8ZJC - chains C and H of the 20 polymer chains in the assembly; structure by electron microscopy, 2.50 A resolution.

Chain C:
Name: Cytochrome b
Source organism: Saccharomyces cerevisiae
UniProt: A0A0G3F5W7 (A0A0G3F5W7_YEASX); residue numbers follow UniProt; this construct covers 1-385
Chain sequence (385 residues; numbered 1 to 385; the number before each row is that of its first residue):
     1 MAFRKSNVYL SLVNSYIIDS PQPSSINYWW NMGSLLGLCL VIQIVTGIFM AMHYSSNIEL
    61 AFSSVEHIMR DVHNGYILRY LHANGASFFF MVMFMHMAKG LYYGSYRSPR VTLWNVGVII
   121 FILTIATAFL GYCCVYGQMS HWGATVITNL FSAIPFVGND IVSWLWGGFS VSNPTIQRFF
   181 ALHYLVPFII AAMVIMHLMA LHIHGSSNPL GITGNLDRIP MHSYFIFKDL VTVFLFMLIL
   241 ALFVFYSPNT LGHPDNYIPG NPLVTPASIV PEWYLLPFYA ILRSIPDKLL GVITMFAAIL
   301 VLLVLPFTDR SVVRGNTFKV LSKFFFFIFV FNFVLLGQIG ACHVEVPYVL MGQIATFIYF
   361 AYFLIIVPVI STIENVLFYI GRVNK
Ion coordination: heme Fe site 1 near His-82 (its only coordinating residue here); heme Fe site 2: His-96, His-197
Residues lining bound ligands:
  - 3-sn-phosphatidylethanolamine (8PE; (2R)-3-{[(S)-(2-aminoethoxy)(hydroxy)phosphoryl]oxy}-2-(tetradecanoyloxy)propyl octadecanoate): Trp-29, Phe-94, Met-95, Met-97, Ala-98, Lys-99, Tyr-102, Tyr-103, Leu-302, Thr-317, Phe-326, Phe-327, Val-330, Phe-333, Val-334, Tyr-359
  - 3-sn-phosphatidylethanolamine (9PE; (1R)-2-{[(S)-(2-aminoethoxy)(hydroxy)phosphoryl]oxy}-1-[(heptanoyloxy)methyl]ethyl octadecanoate), molecule 1: Phe-3, Asn-7, Tyr-9, Leu-10, Val-13
  - 3-sn-phosphatidylethanolamine (9PE), molecule 2: Thr-112, Asn-115, Val-116, Ile-119, Met-193, Ile-195, Met-196, Met-199
  - cardiolipin (CN3; (2R,5S,11R,14R)-5,8,11-trihydroxy-2-(nonanoyloxy)-5,11-dioxido-16-oxo-14-[(propanoyloxy)methyl]-4,6,10,12,15-pentaoxa-5,11-diphosphanonadec-1-yl undecanoate): Asn-27, Tyr-28, Trp-29, Met-32, Leu-35, Met-91, Met-95, Val-231, Thr-232, Leu-235, Phe-236, Ile-239
  - cardiolipin (CN5; (5S,11R)-5,8,11-trihydroxy-5,11-dioxido-17-oxo-4,6,10,12,16-pentaoxa-5,11-diphosphaoctadec-1-yl pentadecanoate): Leu-12, Tyr-16, Ile-195, Leu-198, Met-199
  - heme (HEM), molecule 1: Trp-30, Asn-31, Met-32, Gly-33, Ser-34, Leu-36, Gly-37, Phe-89, Met-93, His-96, Met-97, Lys-99, Ser-105, Leu-113, Trp-114, Gly-117, Val-118, Ile-120, Phe-121, Val-194, His-197, Leu-198, Leu-201, Ser-206, Ser-207
  - heme (HEM), molecule 2: Leu-40, Gln-43, Ile-44, Gly-47, Ile-48, Met-50, Ala-51, Tyr-54, Val-65, Arg-79, His-82, Ala-83, Ala-86, Phe-89, Thr-127, Ala-128, Gly-131, Tyr-132, Val-135, Phe-180, His-183, Tyr-184, Pro-187, Tyr-274
  - UQ6 (5-(3,7,11,15,19,23-hexamethyl-tetracosa-2,6,10,14,18,22-hexaenyl)-2,3-dimethoxy-6-methyl-benzene-1,4-diol), molecule 1: Tyr-16, Ile-17, Ser-20, Gln-22, Gly-33, Ser-34, Gly-37, Leu-40, Val-41, Ile-44, Val-45, Ile-48, Phe-49, Ala-191, Val-194, Leu-198, Leu-201, Ser-206, Met-221, Asp-229
  - UQ6, molecule 2: Ala-181, Leu-182, Leu-185

Chain H:
Name: Cytochrome b-c1 complex subunit 8
Source organism: Saccharomyces cerevisiae
UniProt: A0A6A5PU80 (A0A6A5PU80_YEASX); residues 2-94 here = UniProt positions 2-94
Chain sequence (93 residues; row label = number of the first residue in the row):
     2 GPPSGKTYMG WWGHMGGPKQ KGITSYAVSP YAQKPLQGIF HNAVFNSFRR FKSQFLYVLI
    62 PAGIYWYWWK NGNEYNEFLY SKAGREELER VNV

Interface between chain C and chain H:
Pairs across the interface (41):
  Ser-15(C) with Trp-12(H)
  Asp-19(C) with Trp-12(H); Trp-13(H), hydrogen bond (backbone-side chain)
  Pro-21(C) with Trp-12(H); Trp-13(H), hydrophobic; Met-16(H), hydrophobic
  Ile-203(C) with Thr-8(H)
  His-204(C) with Tyr-9(H); Met-10(H)
  Asn-215(C) with Tyr-9(H), hydrogen bond (side chain-backbone); Met-10(H); Met-16(H)
  Leu-216(C) with Pro-19(H); Gln-21(H)
  Arg-218(C) with Met-10(H), hydrogen bond; Trp-13(H)
  Lys-323(C) with Tyr-58(H)
  Phe-324(C) with Ile-61(H), hydrophobic; Pro-62(H)
  Phe-327(C) with Gln-55(H); Tyr-58(H); Val-59(H), hydrophobic
  Ile-328(C) with Tyr-66(H)
  Phe-331(C) with Val-59(H); Ala-63(H), hydrophobic; Tyr-66(H)
  Asn-332(C) with Tyr-66(H), hydrogen bond
  Leu-335(C) with Tyr-66(H), hydrophobic; Trp-69(H), hydrophobic
  Gln-338(C) with Trp-70(H)
  Glu-345(C) with Asn-77(H); Tyr-81(H), hydrogen bond
  Val-346(C) with Asn-77(H); Leu-80(H), hydrophobic
  Pro-347(C) with Gly-73(H); Tyr-76(H), hydrophobic
  Tyr-348(C) with Trp-70(H), hydrophobic; Asn-74(H), hydrogen bond; Asn-77(H)
  Met-351(C) with Trp-69(H)
  Ile-358(C) with Tyr-66(H)
Also at the interface, not in a pair above, chain C (31 interface residues in all): Ser-20, Pro-109, His-202, Gly-205, Ile-219, Pro-220, Val-320, Cys-342, Ile-354
Also at the interface, not in a pair above, chain H (27 interface residues in all): Gly-17, Gly-18, Val-92, Asn-93

In short:
Chain C and chain H form an interface of 31 and 27 residues respectively, with 6 hydrogen bonds. Polar pairs
include Asp-19(C)/Trp-13(H), Asn-215(C)/Tyr-9(H) and Arg-218(C)/Met-10(H). Chain C binds compound UQ6, 3
copies of 3-sn-phosphatidylethanolamine, heme and cardiolipin.
Here chain C is Cytochrome b and chain H is Cytochrome b-c1 complex subunit 8, both from Saccharomyces
cerevisiae. Entry 8ZJC (Cryo-EM structure of Saccharomyces cerevisiae bc1 complex) was determined by electron
microscopy.
